6ZXU - chain A; structure by X-ray diffraction, 1.73 A resolution.

# Chain A
Protein: Oxidoreductase, NAD-binding/iron-sulfur cluster-binding protein
Source organism: Nitratireductor pacificus pht-3B
Reference sequence: K2MB66 (K2MB66_9RHIZ); residues 1-698 here = UniProt positions 1-698
Chain sequence (725 residues; row label = number of the first residue in the row; numbers below 1 keep their minus sign (Met-26 is residue -26)):
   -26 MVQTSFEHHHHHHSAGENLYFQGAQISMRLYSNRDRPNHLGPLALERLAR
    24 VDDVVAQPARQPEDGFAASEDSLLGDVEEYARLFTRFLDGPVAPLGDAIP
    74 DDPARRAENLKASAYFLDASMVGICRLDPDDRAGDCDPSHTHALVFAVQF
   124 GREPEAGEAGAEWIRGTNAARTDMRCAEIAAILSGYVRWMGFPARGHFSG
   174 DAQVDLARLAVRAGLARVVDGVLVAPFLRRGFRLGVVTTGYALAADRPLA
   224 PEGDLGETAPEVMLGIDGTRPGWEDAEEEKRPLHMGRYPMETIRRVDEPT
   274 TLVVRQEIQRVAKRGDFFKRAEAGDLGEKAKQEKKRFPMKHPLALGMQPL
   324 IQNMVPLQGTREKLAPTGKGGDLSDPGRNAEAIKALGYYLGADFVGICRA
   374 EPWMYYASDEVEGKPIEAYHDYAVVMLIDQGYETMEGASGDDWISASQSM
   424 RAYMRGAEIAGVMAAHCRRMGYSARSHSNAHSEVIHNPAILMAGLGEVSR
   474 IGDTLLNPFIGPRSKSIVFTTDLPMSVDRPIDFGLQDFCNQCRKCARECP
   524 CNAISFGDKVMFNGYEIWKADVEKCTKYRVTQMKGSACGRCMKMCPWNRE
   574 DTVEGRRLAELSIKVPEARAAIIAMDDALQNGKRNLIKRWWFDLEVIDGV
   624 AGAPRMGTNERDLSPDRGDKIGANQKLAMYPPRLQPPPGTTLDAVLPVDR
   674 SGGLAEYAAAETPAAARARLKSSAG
Disordered / not traced: -26 to -4, 698
Differences from the reference sequence: initiating methionine (-26); expression tag (-25 to 0)
Bound ions: 4Fe-4S cluster Fe site 1: Cys512, Cys515, Cys518, Cys568; 4Fe-4S cluster Fe site 2: Cys522, Cys548, Cys561, Cys564; Na+: Cys568, Asn571
Ligand contacts:
  - cobalamin (B12): Val276, Val284, Gly288, Asp289, Phe290, Phe291, Trp376, Tyr379, Gln403, Ser422, Tyr426, Ser455, Val457, Ile458, His459, Asn460, Pro461, Ile463, Leu464, Val471, Ile474, Gly475, Asp476, Thr477, Leu478, Ser487, Lys488, Ser489, Ile527, Phe535, Tyr538, Ile540, Lys542, Ala543, Val545, Cys548, Thr549, Arg552, Cys561, Gly562, Cys564, Met565, Gln658
  - 4Fe-4S cluster (SF4), molecule 1: Ser472, Arg473, Ile474, Leu479, Phe511, Cys512, Cys515, Arg516, Lys517, Cys518, Cys568, Pro569, Trp570
  - 4Fe-4S cluster (SF4), molecule 2: Cys522, Pro523, Cys524, Ala526, Ile527, Cys548, Tyr551, Arg552, Cys561, Gly562, Arg563, Cys564
Reported in the primary citation:
  - catalytic residues: Lys488 (citing earlier work)
  - mutagenesis - A419M: decreased catalytic activity on 35-DB-4-OH
  - mutagenesis - A419M: unchanged catalytic activity on 3-B-4-OH
  - mutagenesis - A419M: decreased catalytic activity on 35-DC-4-OH
  - mutagenesis - A419M: decreased catalytic activity on 3-C-4-OH

# In short
Chain A binds 4Fe-4S cluster and cobalamin. Cys512, Cys515, Cys518 and Cys568 coordinate 4Fe-4S cluster Fe
site 1. Cys522, Cys548, Cys561 and Cys564 form the 4Fe-4S cluster Fe site 2. The paper reports the catalytic
residue Lys488; A419M reduces catalytic activity on 35-DB-4-OH.
Chain A is Oxidoreductase, NAD-binding/iron-sulfur cluster-binding protein (Nitratireductor pacificus pht-3B);
the structure, Catabolic reductive dehalogenase NpRdhA, N-terminally tagged, was determined by X-ray
diffraction together with 6ZXX, 6ZY0 and 6ZY1 from the same study.
